PDB entry 3IM4 | X-ray diffraction, 2.29 A resolution | chains A and B of the 3 polymer chains in the assembly

== Chain A (and B) ==
Name: cAMP-dependent protein kinase type I-alpha regulatory subunit
From: Bos taurus
Notes: fragment: Dimerization and docking domain:; chain B of this document is another copy of the same molecule, construct and numbering; everything in this record applies to it too
Reference sequence: P00514 (KAP0_BOVIN); residues 12-61 here correspond to UniProt positions 13-62 (UniProt number = residue number + 1)
Amino-acid sequence (50 residues; each row starts with the number of its first residue):
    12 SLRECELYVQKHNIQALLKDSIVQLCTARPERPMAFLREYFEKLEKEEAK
Metal / ion sites: Zn2+ site 1 near Glu-15 (its only coordinating residue here); Zn2+ site 2 near His-23 (its only coordinating residue here)
Reported in the primary citation:
  - self-association interface (contacts with another copy of this molecule); pairs are residue here / residue on that copy: Cys-16/Cys-37 (disulfide)
  - conformationally variable residues (side-chain flip): Ile-25, Gln-26, Leu-29, Lys-30, Ile-33
  - specificity-determining residues: Ile-33, Val-34
  - mutagenesis - Y19A (27-fold), H23A (4-fold): decreased binding to Dual specificity A kinase-anchoring protein 2
  - mutagenesis - V20A, I25A: abolished binding to AKAPs (citing earlier work)
  - self-association interface (contacts with another copy of this molecule); pairs are residue here / residue on that copy: Ile-25/Ile-33 (proposed by the authors, not directly observed)

== Chain A / chain B interface ==
Residue-residue contacts - 46 pairs, chain A then chain B:
  Glu-15(A) / Arg-40(B)  salt bridge
  Cys-16(A) / Cys-37(B)  disulfide
  Tyr-19(A) / Arg-40(B)
  Tyr-19(A) / Pro-41(B)  hydrogen bond (side chain-backbone)
  Tyr-19(A) / Pro-44(B)
  Val-20(A) / Cys-37(B)  hydrophobic
  Ile-25(A) / Ile-33(B)  hydrophobic
  Ile-25(A) / Leu-36(B)  hydrophobic
  Leu-28(A) / Met-45(B)  hydrophobic
  Leu-28(A) / Leu-48(B)  hydrophobic
  Leu-29(A) / Leu-29(B)  hydrophobic
  Leu-29(A) / Ile-33(B)  hydrophobic
  Ser-32(A) / Leu-29(B)
  Ile-33(A) / Leu-29(B)  hydrophobic
  Leu-36(A) / Ile-25(B)  hydrophobic
  Cys-37(A) / Cys-16(B)  disulfide
  Cys-37(A) / Val-20(B)  hydrophobic
  Arg-40(A) / Glu-15(B)  salt bridge
  Arg-40(A) / Tyr-19(B)
  Pro-41(A) / Tyr-19(B)  hydrogen bond (backbone-side chain)
  Arg-43(A) / Glu-59(B)
  Arg-43(A) / Ala-60(B)
  Pro-44(A) / Tyr-19(B)
  Pro-44(A) / Glu-59(B)
  Met-45(A) / Leu-28(B)  hydrophobic
  Met-45(A) / Phe-52(B)  hydrophobic
  Met-45(A) / Leu-55(B)  hydrophobic
  Met-45(A) / Glu-56(B)
  Met-45(A) / Glu-59(B)  hydrogen bond (backbone-side chain)
  Ala-46(A) / Glu-56(B)
  Ala-46(A) / Glu-59(B)  hydrogen bond (backbone-side chain)
  Leu-48(A) / Leu-28(B)  hydrophobic
  Leu-48(A) / Leu-29(B)  hydrophobic
  Leu-48(A) / Phe-52(B)  hydrophobic
  Arg-49(A) / Arg-49(B)
  Arg-49(A) / Phe-52(B)
  Arg-49(A) / Glu-53(B)  salt bridge
  Arg-49(A) / Glu-56(B)  salt bridge
  Phe-52(A) / Met-45(B)
  Phe-52(A) / Leu-48(B)  hydrophobic
  Phe-52(A) / Arg-49(B)
  Phe-52(A) / Phe-52(B)  hydrophobic
  Glu-53(A) / Arg-49(B)  salt bridge
  Glu-56(A) / Met-45(B)
  Glu-56(A) / Ala-46(B)
  Glu-56(A) / Arg-49(B)  salt bridge
Other interface residues (no listed pair), chain A (27 interface residues in all): Ser-12, His-23, Glu-42, Leu-55, Glu-59
Other interface residues (no listed pair), chain B (24 interface residues in all): His-23
Cross-chain cystine bridges: Cys-16(A)/Cys-37(B), Cys-37(A)/Cys-16(B)

== Overview ==
27 residues of chain A and 24 residues of chain B are in contact, with 2 disulfide bonds, 4 hydrogen bonds and
6 salt bridges. Polar pairs include Glu-15(A)/Arg-40(B), Arg-49(A)/Glu-53(B) and Arg-49(A)/Glu-56(B). From the
paper: Y19A and H23A of chain A reduce binding to Dual specificity A kinase-anchoring protein 2; specificity
determinants Ile-33(A) and Val-34(A); 4 substitutions were tested in all.
Chain A and chain B are both cAMP-dependent protein kinase type I-alpha regulatory subunit (Bos taurus); the
structure, Crystal structure of cAMP-dependent Protein Kinase A Regulatory Subunit I alpha in complex with
dual-specific A-Kinase ..., was determined by X-ray diffraction.
